7KB0 - chain A; structure by X-ray diffraction, 1.85 A resolution.

== Chain A ==
Molecule: O-acetyl-L-homoserine sulfhydrylase
From: Thermotoga maritima (strain ATCC 43589 / MSB8 / DSM 3109 / JCM 10099)
Notes: EC 2.5.1.-
Reference sequence: Q9WZY4 (METY_THEMA); residue numbers follow UniProt; this construct covers 1-430
Amino-acid sequence (430 residues; row label = number of the first residue in the row):
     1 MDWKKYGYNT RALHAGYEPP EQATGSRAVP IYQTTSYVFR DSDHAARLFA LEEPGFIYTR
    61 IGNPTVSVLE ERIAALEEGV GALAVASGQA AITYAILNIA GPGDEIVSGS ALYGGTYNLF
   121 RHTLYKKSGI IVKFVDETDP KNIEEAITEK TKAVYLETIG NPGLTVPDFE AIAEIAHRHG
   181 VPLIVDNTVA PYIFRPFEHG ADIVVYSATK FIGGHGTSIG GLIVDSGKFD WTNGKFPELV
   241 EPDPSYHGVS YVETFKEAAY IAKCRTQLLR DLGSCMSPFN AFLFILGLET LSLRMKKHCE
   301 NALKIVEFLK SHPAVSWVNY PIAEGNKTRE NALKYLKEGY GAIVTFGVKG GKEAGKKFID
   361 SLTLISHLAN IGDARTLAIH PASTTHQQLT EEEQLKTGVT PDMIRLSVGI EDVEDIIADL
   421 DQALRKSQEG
Not modelled in the structure: 1, 430
Modified / non-standard residues: Lys210 ((2S)-2-amino-6-[[3-hydroxy-2-methyl-5-(phosphonooxymethyl)pyridin-4-yl]methylideneamino]hexanoic acid; LLP)
From the paper describing this entry:
  - specificity-determining residues: Asn118 (proposed by the authors, not directly observed)

== In short ==
From the paper: the specificity determinant Asn118.
Chain A is O-acetyl-L-homoserine sulfhydrylase (Thermotoga maritima (strain ATCC 43589 / MSB8 / DSM 3109 / JCM
10099)); the structure, O-acety-L-homoserine aminocarboxypropyltransferase (MetY) from Thermotoga maritima
with pyridoxal-5-phosphate (PLP) bound in the internal aldimine state, was determined by X-ray diffraction,
deposited together with 7KB1.
